PDB entry 9FT0 | X-ray diffraction, 2.75 A resolution | chains A and B of the 28 polymer chains in the assembly

[Chain A]
Name: Proteasome subunit alpha type-2
Source organism: Saccharomyces cerevisiae
UniProtKB: P23639 (PSA2_YEAST); residue numbers follow UniProt; this construct covers 1-250
Sequence (250 residues; numbered 1 to 250; the number before each row is that of its first residue):
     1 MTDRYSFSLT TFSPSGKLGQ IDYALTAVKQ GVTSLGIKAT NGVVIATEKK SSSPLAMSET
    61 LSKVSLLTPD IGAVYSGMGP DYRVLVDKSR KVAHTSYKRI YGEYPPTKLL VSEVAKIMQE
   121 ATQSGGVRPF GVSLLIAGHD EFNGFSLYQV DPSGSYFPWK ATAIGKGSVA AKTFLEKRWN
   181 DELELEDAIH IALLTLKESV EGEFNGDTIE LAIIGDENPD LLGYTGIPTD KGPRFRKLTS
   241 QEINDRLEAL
Curated features (UniProtKB/Swiss-Prot):
  - cross-link: Lys-108 (Glycyl lysine isopeptide (Lys-Gly) (interchain with G-Cter in ubiquitin))

[Chain B]
Name: Proteasome subunit alpha type-3
Source organism: Saccharomyces cerevisiae
UniProtKB: P23638 (PSA3_YEAST); residues 0-257 here correspond to UniProt positions 1-258 (UniProt number = residue number + 1)
Sequence (258 residues; each row starts with the number of its first residue; numbering starts at 0):
     0 MGSRRYDSRT TIFSPEGRLY QVEYALESIS HAGTAIGIMA SDGIVLAAER KVTSTLLEQD
    60 TSTEKLYKLN DKIAVAVAGL TADAEILINT ARIHAQNYLK TYNEDIPVEI LVRRLSDIKQ
   120 GYTQHGGLRP FGVSFIYAGY DDRYGYQLYT SNPSGNYTGW KAISVGANTS AAQTLLQMDY
   180 KDDMKVDDAI ELALKTLSKT TDSSALTYDR LEFATIRKGA NDGEVYQKIF KPQEIKDILV
   240 KTGITKKDED EEADEDMK
Disordered / not traced: 0, 245-257
Curated features (UniProtKB/Swiss-Prot):
  - cross-link (Glycyl lysine isopeptide (Lys-Gly)): Lys-99 (interchain with G-Cter in ubiquitin), Lys-198 (interchain with G-Cter in ubiquitin), Lys-230 (interchain with G-Cter in ubiquitin)

[Chain A / chain B interface]
Pairs across the interface (64; chain A residue first):
  Arg-4(A) with Ser-2(B)
  Tyr-5(A) with Ser-2(B); Tyr-5(B)
  Ser-6(A) with Gly-125(B); Leu-127(B)
  Phe-7(A) with Ser-2(B); Tyr-5(B); Asp-6(B); Gly-126(B)
  Ser-8(A) with Gly-126(B), hydrogen bond (backbone-backbone); Leu-127(B); Arg-128(B), hydrogen bond (side chain-backbone)
  Thr-10(A) with Arg-128(B)
  Thr-11(A) with Ser-7(B); Thr-9(B); Gln-20(B)
  Phe-12(A) with Gln-20(B); Tyr-23(B); Ala-24(B), hydrophobic; Ser-27(B); Arg-128(B); Pro-129(B); Gly-131(B)
  Ser-13(A) with Tyr-23(B)
  Pro-14(A) with Tyr-23(B), hydrophobic; Glu-26(B)
  Ser-15(A) with Glu-26(B)
  Gly-16(A) with Tyr-23(B); Ser-27(B), hydrogen bond (backbone-side chain)
  Leu-18(A) with Arg-128(B)
  Lys-38(A) with Glu-57(B), salt bridge
  Ser-112(A) with Glu-84(B)
  Lys-116(A) with Ile-85(B)
  Gln-119(A) with Ala-81(B); Asp-82(B), hydrogen bond; Ile-85(B); Arg-128(B)
  Thr-122(A) with Arg-128(B), hydrogen bond (backbone-side chain)
  Gln-123(A) with Tyr-121(B); Leu-127(B); Arg-128(B), hydrogen bond (side chain-backbone); Phe-130(B)
  Gly-125(A) with Leu-127(B)
  Tyr-148(A) with Thr-60(B)
  Ser-153(A) with Ala-81(B)
  Gly-154(A) with Ala-81(B)
  Ser-155(A) with Ala-81(B)
  Tyr-156(A) with Glu-84(B), hydrogen bond
  Pro-158(A) with Leu-56(B); Glu-57(B), hydrogen bond (backbone-backbone); Thr-60(B); Ser-61(B)
  Trp-159(A) with Ser-53(B); Leu-55(B); Leu-56(B)
  Lys-160(A) with Thr-54(B); Leu-55(B), hydrogen bond (backbone-backbone); Glu-57(B)
  Ala-161(A) with Leu-55(B)
  Lys-172(A) with Leu-55(B)
  Leu-175(A) with Leu-55(B), hydrophobic
  Glu-176(A) with Ser-53(B); Thr-54(B), hydrogen bond; Leu-55(B)
Also at the interface, not in a pair above, chain A (34 interface residues in all): Ser-124, Phe-157
Also at the interface, not in a pair above, chain B (32 interface residues in all): His-30, Leu-79, Thr-80

[Summary]
34 residues of chain A face 32 of chain B across their interface, with 10 hydrogen bonds and 1 salt bridge.
Polar pairs include Lys-38(A)/Glu-57(B), Ser-8(A)/Arg-128(B) and Gly-16(A)/Ser-27(B).
Chain A is Proteasome subunit alpha type-2 and chain B is Proteasome subunit alpha type-3, both from
Saccharomyces cerevisiae; the structure, Yeast 20S proteasome in complex with epoxyketone inhibitor 16, was
determined by X-ray diffraction together with 9FRW, 9FSU, 9FST, 9FSV and 9FT1 from the same study.
